Entry 8EVH (electron microscopy, 2.85 A resolution); this record covers chains J and O of the 13 polymer chains in the assembly.

# Chain J
Molecule: 162-nt DNA strand
Sequence (162 nucleotides; each row starts with the number of its first residue):
     1 AAATAGGAACCCCACATGCCCTGTGTCTGCAAGTACAGAACTAGCCAGAC
    51 AGACTGACCTATTTTTGTGAGGGGAATCGGGAAGTATCCATTGCTAAGAC
   101 TCAGCAATGCTGCAACTCTCAGCAACCAGCTGAAGATCAGCAGCCGAGAG
   151 GCCCTGCACCTA
Not modelled in the structure: 142-162

# Chain O
Name: Transcription factor PU.1
Source organism: Mus musculus
UniProt: P17433 (SPI1_MOUSE); residues 1-272 here = UniProt positions 1-272
Sequence (285 residues; each row starts with the number of its first residue; numbers below 1 keep their minus sign (Met-12 is residue -12)):
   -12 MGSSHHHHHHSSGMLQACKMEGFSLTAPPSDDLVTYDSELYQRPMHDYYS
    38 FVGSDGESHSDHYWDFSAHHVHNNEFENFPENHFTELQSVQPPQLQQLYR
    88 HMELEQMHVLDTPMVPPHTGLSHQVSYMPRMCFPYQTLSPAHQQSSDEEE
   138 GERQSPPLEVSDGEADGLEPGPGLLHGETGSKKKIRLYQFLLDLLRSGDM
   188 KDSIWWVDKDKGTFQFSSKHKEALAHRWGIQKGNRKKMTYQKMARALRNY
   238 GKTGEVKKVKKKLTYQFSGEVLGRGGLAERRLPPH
Not modelled in the structure: -12 to 170, 260-272
Sequence notes: initiating methionine (-12); expression tag (-11 to 0)
Swiss-Prot annotation at these positions:
  - DNA-binding region: Ile172 to Ser255 (ETS)
  - binding site (DNA): Lys219, Arg232, Arg235, Lys245
  - modified residue (Phosphoserine): Ser142, Ser148
What the authors report for this chain:
  - disease-associated variants - Q218H: decreased binding to Histone H2A type 2-C
  - mutagenesis - Q218H: unchanged binding to DNA

# Interface between chain J and chain O
Pairs across the interface (15; chain J residue first):
  DA2(J) with Ser205(O), phosphate contact
  DA3(J) with Ser205(O), hydrogen bond to the phosphate; Lys208(O), salt bridge to the phosphate; Leu250(O), sugar contact
  DT4(J) with Tyr227(O), phosphate contact; Arg235(O), sugar contact; Lys245(O), phosphate contact; Leu250(O), phosphate contact; Tyr252(O), phosphate contact
  DA5(J) with Gln228(O), base contact; Arg235(O), salt bridge to the phosphate; Lys245(O), phosphate contact
  DG6(J) with Arg232(O), base contact
  DG7(J) with Arg232(O), hydrogen bond to the base
  DA8(J) with Arg232(O), base contact
Interface residues without a listed pair, chain J (8 interface residues in all): DA14
Interface residues without a listed pair, chain O (11 interface residues in all): Lys171, Lys249

# Summary
8 residues of chain J and 11 residues of chain O are in contact; the contacts include 2 hydrogen bonds and 2
salt bridges. Polar pairs include DG7(J)-Arg232(O), DA3(J)-Ser205(O) and DA3(J)-Lys208(O). From the paper:
Q218H of chain O reduces binding to Histone H2A type 2-C; Q218H of chain O leaves binding to DNA unchanged.
Chain J is a 162-nt DNA strand and chain O is Transcription factor PU.1 (Mus musculus); the structure, CX3CR1
nucleosome and wild type PU.1 complex, was determined by electron microscopy together with 8EVI, 8EVJ and 8SYP
from the same study.
